PDB entry 8DNW | electron microscopy, 3.40 A resolution | chains C and A of the 3 polymer chains in the assembly

# Chain C
Protein: Protein transport protein Sec61 subunit beta
From: Homo sapiens
Reference sequence: P60468 (SC61B_HUMAN); residues 1-96 here = UniProt positions 1-96
Amino-acid sequence (96 residues; numbered 1 to 96; the number before each row is that of its first residue):
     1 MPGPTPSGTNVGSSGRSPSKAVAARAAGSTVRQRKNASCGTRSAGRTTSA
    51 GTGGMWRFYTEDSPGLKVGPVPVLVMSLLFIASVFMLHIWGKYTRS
Disordered / not traced: 1-64
Curated features (UniProtKB/Swiss-Prot):
  - modified residue: P2 (N-acetylproline), S7 (Phosphoserine), T9 (Phosphothreonine), S13 (Phosphoserine), S14 (Phosphoserine), S17 (Phosphoserine)
  - lipidation: C39 (S-palmitoyl cysteine)
  - mutagenesis: C39 (C39S: Abolishes S-acylation)

# Chain A
Protein: Protein transport protein Sec61 subunit alpha isoform 1
From: Homo sapiens
Reference sequence: P61619 (S61A1_HUMAN); numbering as in UniProt (aligned over 1-476)
Amino-acid sequence (476 residues; each row starts with the number of its first residue):
     1 MAIKFLEVIKPFCVILPEIQKPERKIQFKEKVLWTAITLFIFLVCCQIPL
    51 FGIMSSDSADPFYWMRVILASNRGTLMELGISPIVTSGLIMQLLAGAKII
   101 EVGDTPKDRALFNGAQKLFGMIITIGQSIVYVMTGMYGDPSEMGAGICLL
   151 ITIQLFVAGLIVLLLDELLQKGYGLGSGISLFIATNICETIVWKAFSPTT
   201 VNTGRGMEFEGAIIALFHLLATRTDKVRALREAFYRQNLPNLMNLIATIF
   251 VFAVVIYFQGFRYELPIRSTKVRGQIGIYPIKLFYTSNIPIILQSALVSN
   301 LYVISQMLSARFSGNLLVSLLGTWSDTSSGGPARAYPVGGLCYYLSPPES
   351 FGSVLEDPVHAVVYIVFMLGSCAFFSKTWIEVSGSSPRDIAKQFKDQGMV
   401 INGKRETSIYRELKKIIPTAAAFGGLCIGALSVLADFLGAIGSGTGILLA
   451 VTIIYQYFEIFVKEQSEVGSMGALLF
Disordered / not traced: 1-8, 99-108, 224-226, 313-314, 326-334, 468-476
Construct notes: conflict Y263 (Val in P61619), P387 (Ala in P61619), R388 (Lys in P61619), I390 (Val in P61619), D396 (Glu in P61619), G398 (Gln in P61619), K414 (Asn in P61619), K415 (Arg in P61619), I416 (Tyr in P61619); engineered mutation E264 (Asp in P61619), R268 (Lys in P61619), T270 (Ala in P61619), K271 (Arg in P61619), V272 (Tyr in P61619), I276 (Tyr in P61619), G277 (Asn in P61619), I278 (Thr in P61619), F394 (Leu in P61619), I401 (Met in P61619), N402 (Arg in P61619), K404 (His in P61619), I409 (Met in P61619), Y410 (Val in P61619), R411 (His in P61619)
Curated features (UniProtKB/Swiss-Prot):
  - natural variant: V67 (V67G: In ADTKD5), V85 (V85D: In CVID15), Q92 (Q92R: In SCN11), T185 (T185A: In ADTKD5), E381 to F476 (deletion: In CVID15)
  - mutagenesis: Y344 (Y344H: Reduces cotranslational translocation of APLN precursor/preproapelin)
From the paper describing this entry:
  - mutagenesis - Q127L, N300L: decreased binding to cotransin CP2
  - mutagenesis - Q127L, N300L: decreased binding to decatransin
  - mutagenesis - Q127L, N300L: decreased binding to ipomoeassin F

# Chain C / chain A interface
Contacting residue pairs (36; chain C residue first):
  G65(C) - V14(A)
  L66(C) - L16(A)
  L66(C) - P17(A)
  L66(C) - E18(A)  hydrogen bond (backbone-backbone)
  K67(C) - E18(A)
  V68(C) - E18(A)  hydrogen bond (backbone-backbone)
  V68(C) - I19(A)
  V68(C) - Q20(A)  hydrogen bond (backbone-backbone)
  P70(C) - W34(A)  hydrophobic
  P70(C) - L168(A)  hydrophobic
  P70(C) - Y173(A)  hydrophobic
  V71(C) - W34(A)  hydrophobic
  V73(C) - I19(A)  hydrophobic
  V73(C) - L164(A)  hydrophobic
  V73(C) - L165(A)  hydrophobic
  L74(C) - I41(A)  hydrophobic
  M76(C) - I161(A)  hydrophobic
  S77(C) - I41(A)
  S77(C) - I161(A)
  L78(C) - I41(A)  hydrophobic
  F80(C) - L76(A)  hydrophobic
  F80(C) - Q154(A)
  F80(C) - V157(A)  hydrophobic
  F80(C) - I161(A)  hydrophobic
  I81(C) - V44(A)  hydrophobic
  I81(C) - C45(A)  hydrophobic
  I81(C) - I48(A)  hydrophobic
  V84(C) - I48(A)  hydrophobic
  V84(C) - P49(A)
  V84(C) - L76(A)  hydrophobic
  F85(C) - I48(A)  hydrophobic
  L87(C) - F51(A)
  L87(C) - L150(A)  hydrophobic
  H88(C) - P49(A)
  H88(C) - L50(A)  hydrogen bond (side chain-backbone)
  H88(C) - F51(A)
Other interface residues (no listed pair), chain C (19 interface residues in all): G69, G91
Other interface residues (no listed pair), chain A (25 interface residues in all): I37, A158

# In short
Chain C and chain A form an interface of 19 and 25 residues respectively, with 4 hydrogen bonds. Polar pairs
include H88(C)-L50(A), L66(C)-E18(A) and V68(C)-E18(A). From the paper: Q127L and N300L of chain A reduce
binding to cotransin CP2; Q127L and N300L of chain A reduce binding to decatransin.
Here chain C is Protein transport protein Sec61 subunit beta and chain A is Protein transport protein Sec61
subunit alpha isoform 1, both from Homo sapiens. Entry 8DNW (Cryo-EM structure of the human Sec61 complex in a
partially-open apo state (Class 2)) was determined by electron microscopy, deposited together with 8DNV, 8DNX,
8DNY, 8DNZ, 8DO0, 8DO1, 8DO2 and 8DO3.
